Entry 8X31 (electron microscopy, 6.20 A resolution (low resolution: residue-level contacts below are approximate; hydrogen-bond / salt-bridge calls are withheld)); this record covers chains J and H of the 14 polymer chains in the assembly.

[Chain J]
Molecule: 146-nt DNA strand
Source organism: Saccharomyces cerevisiae
Sequence (146 nucleotides; numbered 147 to 292; the number before each row is that of its first residue):
   147 ATCAATATCCACCTGCAGATTCTACCAAAAGTGTATTTGGAAACTGCTCC
   197 ATCAAAAGGCATGTTCAGCGGAATTCCGCTGAACATGCCTTTTGATGGAG
   247 CAGTTTCCAAATACACTTTTGGTAGAATCTGCAGGTGGATATTGAT

[Chain H]
Molecule: Histone H2B
Source organism: Saccharomyces cerevisiae
Reference sequence: A0A6A5PZQ7 (A0A6A5PZQ7_YEASX); residues 0-130 here correspond to UniProt positions 1-131 (UniProt number = residue number + 1)
Sequence (131 residues; each row starts with the number of its first residue; numbering starts at 0):
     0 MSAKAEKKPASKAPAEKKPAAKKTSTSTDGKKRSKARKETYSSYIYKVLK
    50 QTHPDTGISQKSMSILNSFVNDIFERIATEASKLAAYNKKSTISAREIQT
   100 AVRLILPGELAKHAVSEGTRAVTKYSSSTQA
Not modelled in the structure: 0-34

[Chain J / chain H interface]
Contacting residue pairs (13):
  DA165(J) - Ile57(H)
  DA165(J) - Ser58(H)
  DA165(J) - Gln59(H)
  DT166(J) - Tyr45(H)
  DT166(J) - Gly56(H)
  DT166(J) - Ile57(H)
  DT167(J) - Tyr45(H)
  DA174(J) - Arg36(H)
  DG185(J) - Ser90(H)
  DG185(J) - Thr91(H)
  DG186(J) - Lys89(H)
  DG186(J) - Ser90(H)
  DG186(J) - Thr91(H)

[Overview]
Chain J and chain H form an interface of 6 and 9 residues respectively.
Here chain J is a 146-nt DNA strand and chain H is Histone H2B, both from Saccharomyces cerevisiae. Entry 8X31
(The piccolo NuA4 bound to the H2A.Z nucleosome complex with Ac-CoA at resetting state) was determined by
electron microscopy (same publication as 8X2X, 8X2Y, 8X2Z, 8X30 and 8X32).
